Entry 5T5M (X-ray diffraction, 2.50 A resolution); this record covers chains A and B of the 6 polymer chains in the assembly.

[Chain A]
Name: Tungsten formylmethanofuran dehydrogenase subunit fwdA
Source organism: Methanothermobacter wolfeii
Notes: EC 1.2.99.5
Amino-acid sequence (569 residues; row label = number of the first residue in the row):
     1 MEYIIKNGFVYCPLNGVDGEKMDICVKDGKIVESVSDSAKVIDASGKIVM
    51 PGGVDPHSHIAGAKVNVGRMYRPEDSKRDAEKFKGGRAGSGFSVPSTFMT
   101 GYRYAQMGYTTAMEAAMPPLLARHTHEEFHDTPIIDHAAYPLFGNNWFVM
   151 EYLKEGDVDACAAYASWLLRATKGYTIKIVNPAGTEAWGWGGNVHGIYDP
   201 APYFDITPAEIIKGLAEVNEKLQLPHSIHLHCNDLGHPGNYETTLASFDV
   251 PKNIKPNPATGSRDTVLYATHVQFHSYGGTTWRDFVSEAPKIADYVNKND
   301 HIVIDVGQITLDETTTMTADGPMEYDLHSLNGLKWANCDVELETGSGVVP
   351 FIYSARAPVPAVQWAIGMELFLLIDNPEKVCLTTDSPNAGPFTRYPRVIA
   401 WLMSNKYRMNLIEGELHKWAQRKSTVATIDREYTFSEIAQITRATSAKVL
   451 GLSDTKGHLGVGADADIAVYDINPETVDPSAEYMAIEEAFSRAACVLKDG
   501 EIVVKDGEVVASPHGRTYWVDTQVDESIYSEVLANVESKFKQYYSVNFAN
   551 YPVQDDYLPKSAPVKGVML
Modified positions: K178 (lysine nz-carboxylic acid; KCX)
Metal / ion sites: Zn2+ site 1: H57, H59, K178, D385; Mg2+ site 1: R69, S76 (shared with G305(B) of chain B); Zn2+ site 2: K178, H231, H271; Mg2+ site 2: T344 (shared with E138(B) of chain B)

[Chain B]
Name: Tungsten formylmethanofuran dehydrogenase subunit fwdB
Source organism: Methanothermobacter wolfeii
Notes: EC 1.2.99.5
Amino-acid sequence (432 residues; numbered 1 to 432; the number before each row is that of its first residue):
     1 MEYVKNVVCPFCGTLCDDIICKVEGNEIVGTINACRIGHSKFVHAEGAMR
    51 YKKPLIRKNGEFVEVSYDEAIDKAAKILAESKRPLMYGWSCTECEAQAVG
   101 VELAEEAGAVIDNTASVCHGPSVLALQDVGYPICTFGEVKNRADVVVYWG
   151 CNPMHAHPRHMSRNVFARGFFRERGRSDRTLIVVDPRKTDSAKLADIHLQ
   201 LDFDRDYELLDAMRACLLGHEILYDEVAGVPREQIEEAVEVLKNAQFGIL
   251 FFGMGITHSRGKHRNIDTAIMMVQDLNDYAKWTLIPMRGHYNVTGFNQVC
   301 TWESGYPYCVDFSGGEPRYNPGETGANDLLQNREADAMMVIASDPGAHFP
   351 QRALERMAEIPVIAIEPHRTPTTEMADIIIPPAIVGMEAEGTAYRMEGVP
   401 IRMKKVVDSDLLSDREILERLLEKVREYKASK
Disordered / not traced: 430-432
Metal / ion sites: 4Fe-4S cluster Fe: C9, C12, C16, C35; K+: S40, V43 (shared with 1 residue of chain D); tungsten ion: C118 (together with hydrosulfuric acid, molybdopterin guanosine dinucleotide); Mg2+ site 1: E138 (shared with T344(A) of chain A); Mg2+ site 2: G305 (shared with R69(A), S76(A) of chain A)
Small-molecule neighbours:
  - hydrosulfuric acid (H2S): T114, C118, G289, H290, V293
  - molybdopterin guanosine dinucleotide (MGD; 2-amino-5,6-dimercapto-7-methyl-3,7,8a,9-tetrahydro-8-oxa-1,3,9,10-tetraaza-anthracen-4-one guanosine dinucleotide), molecule 1: F11, C12, I37, C118, W149, G150, C151, N152, H155, A156, H157, V184, D185, P186, R187, T189, L201, F203, D204, D206, G253, M254, G255, S259, G289, H290
  - molybdopterin guanosine dinucleotide (MGD), molecule 2: K41, C91, T92, T114, V117, C118, M254, H258, H290, Y291, I341, A342, S343, D344, P345, H348, I365, E366, P367, H368, T370, P382, A383, I384, V385, D414
  - 4Fe-4S cluster (SF4): C9, F11, C12, T14, L15, C16, I19, A34, C35, G38, P158, R159

[How chain A and chain B interact]
Contacting residue pairs - 124 pairs, chain A then chain B:
  N66(A) with Q298(B), hydrogen bond; T301(B); W302(B), hydrogen bond (side chain-backbone)
  R69(A) with T301(B); W302(B); G305(B)
  M70(A) with Q127(B), hydrogen bond (backbone-side chain); N297(B); T301(B); P307(B), hydrophobic
  Y71(A) with L126(B), hydrophobic; Q127(B); G130(B)
  P73(A) with Q127(B); Y306(B), hydrogen bond (backbone-side chain); Y319(B), hydrophobic
  S76(A) with G305(B), hydrogen bond (side chain-backbone); Y306(B)
  K77(A) with Y306(B), hydrogen bond (backbone-side chain)
  A80(A) with E316(B)
  K82(A) with E105(B), salt bridge; G315(B); E316(B)
  R87(A) with V101(B); E102(B), salt bridge; E105(B), salt bridge; E303(B), salt bridge
  A88(A) with E105(B), hydrogen bond (backbone-side chain); E303(B); F312(B), hydrophobic; G315(B); P317(B)
  G89(A) with S304(B); P317(B)
  S90(A) with S304(B), hydrogen bond (side chain-backbone); G305(B); Y306(B)
  S96(A) with W302(B); E303(B); G305(B)
  T97(A) with W302(B), hydrogen bond (backbone-backbone)
  F98(A) with E303(B)
  L120(A) with V399(B), hydrophobic; P400(B)
  L121(A) with G398(B); V399(B), hydrophobic; P400(B)
  R123(A) with P400(B), hydrogen bond (side chain-backbone)
  H124(A) with Q298(B); W302(B); Y394(B); P400(B)
  E127(A) with W302(B); T392(B), hydrogen bond; Y394(B), hydrogen bond
  E128(A) with W302(B)
  D131(A) with W302(B), hydrogen bond; E303(B)
  W147(A) with R142(B); F171(B), hydrophobic
  E186(A) with R142(B), salt bridge
  W188(A) with K281(B), hydrogen bond (backbone-side chain)
  G189(A) with R142(B); F247(B); K281(B)
  W190(A) with R142(B); F171(B), hydrophobic; R172(B); Q246(B); K281(B)
  G191(A) with K281(B)
  Y203(A) with F170(B); F171(B), hydrophobic
  Y325(A) with Q274(B); N277(B); D278(B), hydrogen bond
  K334(A) with Q127(B), hydrogen bond (side chain-backbone); D128(B); V129(B); G130(B)
  W335(A) with V129(B); G130(B); Y131(B), hydrogen bond (backbone-backbone); Q274(B), hydrogen bond (backbone-side chain)
  A336(A) with Y131(B)
  N337(A) with Y131(B), hydrogen bond (backbone-backbone); P132(B); I133(B), hydrogen bond (backbone-backbone); T283(B)
  C338(A) with I133(B)
  D339(A) with I133(B), hydrogen bond (backbone-backbone); C134(B); T135(B), hydrogen bond (backbone-backbone); E138(B); K281(B), salt bridge
  V340(A) with T135(B); E138(B)
  E341(A) with T135(B), hydrogen bond; F136(B); G137(B), hydrogen bond (side chain-backbone); E138(B); R395(B), salt bridge
  Q542(A) with K140(B), hydrogen bond (backbone-side chain)
  Y543(A) with K140(B); N141(B), hydrogen bond (backbone-side chain); F170(B)
  Y544(A) with K140(B), hydrogen bond (backbone-side chain)
  S545(A) with F136(B); G137(B); R163(B), hydrogen bond (backbone-side chain); R395(B), hydrogen bond
  V546(A) with D17(B); R395(B)
  N547(A) with N6(B), hydrogen bond; D17(B), hydrogen bond (backbone-side chain); D18(B)
  A549(A) with N6(B)
  N550(A) with N6(B); D17(B), hydrogen bond (side chain-backbone); K404(B), hydrogen bond
  Q554(A) with R402(B)
  D556(A) with R402(B), salt bridge
  Y557(A) with T392(B), hydrogen bond; R402(B), hydrogen bond
Also at the interface, not in a pair above, chain A (54 interface residues in all): V67, E81, H328, L342
Also at the interface, not in a pair above, chain B (61 interface residues in all): V8, C94, R168, G169, E390, I401

[Summary]
54 residues of chain A and 61 residues of chain B are in contact, with 35 hydrogen bonds and 8 salt bridges.
Among the polar pairs are K82(A)-E105(B), R87(A)-E102(B) and R87(A)-E105(B). Ligands of chain B: 4Fe-4S
cluster, molybdopterin guanosine dinucleotide and hydrosulfuric acid.
Here chain A is Tungsten formylmethanofuran dehydrogenase subunit fwdA and chain B is Tungsten
formylmethanofuran dehydrogenase subunit fwdB, both from Methanothermobacter wolfeii. Entry 5T5M
(Tungsten-containing formylmethanofuran dehydrogenase from methanothermobacter wolfeii, trigonal form at 2.5
A) was determined by X-ray diffraction (same publication as 5T5I and 5T61).
